7REO - chain A; structure by X-ray diffraction, 1.81 A resolution.

[Chain A]
Name: Penicillin G Acylase
Source organism: Kluyvera cryocrescens
Amino-acid sequence (770 residues; each row starts with the number of its first residue):
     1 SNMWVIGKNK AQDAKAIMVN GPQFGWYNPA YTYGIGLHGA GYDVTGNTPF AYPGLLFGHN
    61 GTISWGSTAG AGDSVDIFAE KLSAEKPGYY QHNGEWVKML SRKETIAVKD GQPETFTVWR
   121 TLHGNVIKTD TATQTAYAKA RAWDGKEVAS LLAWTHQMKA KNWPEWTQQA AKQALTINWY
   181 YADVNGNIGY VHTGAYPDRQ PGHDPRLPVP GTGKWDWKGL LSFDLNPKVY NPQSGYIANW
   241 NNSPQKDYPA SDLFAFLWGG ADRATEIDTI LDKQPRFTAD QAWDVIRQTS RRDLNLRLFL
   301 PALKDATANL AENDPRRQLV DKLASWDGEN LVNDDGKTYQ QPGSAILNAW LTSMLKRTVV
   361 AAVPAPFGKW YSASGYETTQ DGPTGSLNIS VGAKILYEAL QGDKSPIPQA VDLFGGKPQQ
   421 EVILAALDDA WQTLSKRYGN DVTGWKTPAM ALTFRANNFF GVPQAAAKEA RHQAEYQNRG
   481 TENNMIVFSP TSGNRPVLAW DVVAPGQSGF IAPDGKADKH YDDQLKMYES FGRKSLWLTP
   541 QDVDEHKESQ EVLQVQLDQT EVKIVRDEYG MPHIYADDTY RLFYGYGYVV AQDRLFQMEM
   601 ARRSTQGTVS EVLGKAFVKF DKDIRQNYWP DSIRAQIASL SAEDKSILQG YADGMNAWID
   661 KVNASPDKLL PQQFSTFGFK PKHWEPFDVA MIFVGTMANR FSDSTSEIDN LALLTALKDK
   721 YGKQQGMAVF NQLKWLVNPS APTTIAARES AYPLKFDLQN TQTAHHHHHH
Unresolved in the structure: 756-770
Ion coordination: Ca2+: D73, V75, D76, P205, D252, E707

[Overview]
D73, V75, D76, P205, D252 and E707 form the Ca2+ site.
Chain A is Penicillin G Acylase (Kluyvera cryocrescens); the structure, Crystal structure of an engineered
variant of single-chain Penicillin G Acylase from Kluyvera cryocrescens (global hydrolysis ..., was determined
by X-ray diffraction together with 7REP from the same study.
